6NET - chains A and B; structure by X-ray diffraction, 2.25 A resolution.

# Chain A (and B)
Protein: FAD-dependent monooxygenase tropB
Source organism: Talaromyces stipitatus (strain ATCC 10500 / CBS 375.48 / QM 6759 / NRRL 1006)
Notes: chain B of this document is another copy of the same molecule, construct and numbering; everything in this record applies to it too
UniProt: B8M9J8 (TROPB_TALSN); numbering as in UniProt (aligned over 1-447)
Chain sequence (447 residues; row label = number of the first residue in the row):
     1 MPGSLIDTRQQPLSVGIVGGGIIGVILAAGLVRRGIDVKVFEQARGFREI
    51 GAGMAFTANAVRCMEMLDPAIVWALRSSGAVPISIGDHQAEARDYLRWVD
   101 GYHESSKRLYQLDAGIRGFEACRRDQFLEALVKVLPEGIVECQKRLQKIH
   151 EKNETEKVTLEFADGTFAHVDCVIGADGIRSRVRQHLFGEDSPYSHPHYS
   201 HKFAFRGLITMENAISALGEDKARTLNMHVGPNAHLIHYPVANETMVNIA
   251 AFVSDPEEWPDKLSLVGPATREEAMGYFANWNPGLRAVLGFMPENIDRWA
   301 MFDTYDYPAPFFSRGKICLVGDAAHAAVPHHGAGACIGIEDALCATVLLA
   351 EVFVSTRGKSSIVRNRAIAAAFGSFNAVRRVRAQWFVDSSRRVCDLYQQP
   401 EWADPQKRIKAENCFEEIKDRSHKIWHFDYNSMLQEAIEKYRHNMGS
Unresolved in the structure: 1-10, 80-87, 261-262 (chain B: 1-10, 50-51, 83-88, 261)
Residues lining bound ligands:
  - FAD (flavin-adenine dinucleotide): Val18, Gly19, Gly20, Gly21, Ile22, Ile23, Gly24, Phe41, Glu42, Gln43, Arg48, Glu49, Met54, Ala55, Phe56, Arg124, Lys144, Arg145, Leu146, Ala176, Asp177, Gly178, Ile179, Arg182, Arg206, Val320, Gly321, Asp322, Pro329, Gly332, Ala333, Gly334, Ala335, Cys336
  - 2,4-dihydroxy-3,6-dimethylbenzaldehyde (KJY), molecule 1: Ala55, Asp94, Tyr95, Leu96, Phe119, Ala121, Leu226
  - 2,4-dihydroxy-3,6-dimethylbenzaldehyde (KJY), molecule 2: Arg62, Glu65, Tyr430
UniProt features mapped onto this chain:
  - active site: Arg206, Tyr239
  - binding site (FAD): Glu42, Ala55, Arg124, Asp322, Ala335
  - glycosylation (N-linked (GlcNAc...) asparagine): Asn153, Asn243
  - mutagenesis: Arg206 (R206E/Q: Abolishes the catalytic activity), His235 (H235A: Converts 10% of substrate to dearomatized product), Tyr239 (Y239F: Abolishes the catalytic activity), His330 (H330A: Converts 11% of substrate to dearomatized product), His331 (H331A: Converts 71% of substrate to dearomatized product)

# How chain A and chain B interact
Contacting residue pairs - 45 pairs, chain A then chain B:
  Arg33(A) - Arg33(B)
  Arg33(A) - Asp68(B)  salt bridge
  Arg33(A) - Pro69(B)
  Arg33(A) - Ala70(B)  hydrogen bond (backbone-backbone)
  Arg33(A) - Val134(B)
  Arg34(A) - Glu65(B)  salt bridge
  Arg34(A) - Pro69(B)
  Arg34(A) - Trp73(B)
  Gly35(A) - Trp73(B)
  Glu65(A) - Arg34(B)  salt bridge
  Leu67(A) - Pro69(B)
  Asp68(A) - Arg33(B)  salt bridge
  Pro69(A) - Arg33(B)
  Pro69(A) - Arg34(B)
  Pro69(A) - Met66(B)
  Pro69(A) - Leu67(B)
  Pro69(A) - Pro69(B)
  Ala70(A) - Arg33(B)
  Trp73(A) - Arg34(B)
  Trp73(A) - Gly35(B)
  Arg76(A) - Val354(B)
  Arg76(A) - Arg357(B)  hydrogen bond (backbone-side chain)
  His88(A) - Lys359(B)
  His88(A) - Ser360(B)  hydrogen bond
  His88(A) - Val363(B)
  Gln89(A) - Lys359(B)
  Glu91(A) - Ser355(B)
  Glu91(A) - Arg442(B)  salt bridge
  Ile116(A) - Arg442(B)
  Arg117(A) - Glu351(B)  salt bridge
  Arg117(A) - Ser355(B)
  Arg117(A) - Arg442(B)
  Val134(A) - Arg33(B)
  Glu351(A) - Arg117(B)  salt bridge
  Val354(A) - Arg76(B)
  Val354(A) - Arg117(B)
  Ser355(A) - Glu91(B)
  Ser355(A) - Arg117(B)
  Arg357(A) - Arg76(B)  hydrogen bond (side chain-backbone)
  Arg357(A) - Ala80(B)  hydrogen bond (side chain-backbone)
  Lys359(A) - Gln89(B)  hydrogen bond (side chain-backbone)
  Lys359(A) - Ala90(B)
  Asn431(A) - Asn431(B)
  Arg442(A) - Ile116(B)
  Arg442(A) - Arg117(B)
Interface residues without a listed pair, chain A (27 interface residues in all): Met66, Val347, Val363, Ser447
Interface residues without a listed pair, chain B (30 interface residues in all): Val81, Pro82, Val347

# Overview
27 residues of chain A face 30 of chain B across their interface, with 6 hydrogen bonds and 7 salt bridges.
Polar pairs include Arg33(A)-Asp68(B), Arg34(A)-Glu65(B) and Glu91(A)-Arg442(B). Bound to chain A:
2,4-dihydroxy-3,6-dimethylbenzaldehyde and flavin-adenine dinucleotide.
Chain A and chain B are both FAD-dependent monooxygenase tropB (Talaromyces stipitatus (strain ATCC 10500 /
CBS 375.48 / QM 6759 / NRRL 1006)); the structure, FAD-dependent monooxygenase TropB from T. stipitatus
substrate complex, was determined by X-ray diffraction, deposited together with 6NES, 6NEU and 6NEV.
